Entry 7MW4 (electron microscopy, 3.42 A resolution); this record covers chains G and F of the 9 polymer chains in the assembly.

[Chain G]
Name: Fab of antibody clone 6, light chain
From: Homo sapiens
Notes: antibody fragment or engineered binder
Sequence (238 residues; each row starts with the number of its first residue):
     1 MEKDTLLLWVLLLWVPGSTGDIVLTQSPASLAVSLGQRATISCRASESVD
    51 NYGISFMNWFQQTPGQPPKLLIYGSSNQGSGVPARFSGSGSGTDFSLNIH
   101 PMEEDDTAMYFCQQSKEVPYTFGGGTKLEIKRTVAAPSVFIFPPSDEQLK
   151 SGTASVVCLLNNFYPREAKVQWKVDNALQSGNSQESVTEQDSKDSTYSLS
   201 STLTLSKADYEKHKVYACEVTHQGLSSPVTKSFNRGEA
Unresolved in the structure: 1-21, 237-238
Disulfides: C43-C112, C158-C218

[Chain F]
Name: Fab of antibody clone 6, heavy chain
From: Homo sapiens
Notes: antibody fragment or engineered binder
Sequence (237 residues; row label = number of the first residue in the row):
     1 MERHWIFLFLLSVTAGVHSQVQLQQSAAELARPGASVKMSCKASGYTFTS
    51 YTMHWVKQRPGQGLEWIGYINPTSGYTEYNQNFKDKTTLTADKSSSTAYM
   101 QLNSLTSEDSAVYYCAREGHRVGPAYWGQGTLVTVSAASTKGPSVFPLAP
   151 SSKSTSGGTAALGCLVKDYFPEPVTVSWNSGALTSGVHTFPAVLQSSGLY
   201 SLSSVVTVPSSSLGTQTYICNVNHKPSNTKVDKKVEP
Unresolved in the structure: 1-20, 153-157
Disulfides: C41-C115, C164-C220

[Chain G / chain F interface]
Pairs across the interface (56):
  I54(G) - R121(F)
  N58(G) - V122(F)
  F60(G) - V122(F)  hydrophobic
  F60(G) - P124(F)
  F60(G) - W127(F)
  Q62(G) - Q58(F)  hydrogen bond
  Q62(G) - Y114(F)  hydrogen bond
  P67(G) - Y114(F)  hydrophobic
  P67(G) - W127(F)  hydrophobic
  P67(G) - Q129(F)
  P68(G) - Y114(F)
  P68(G) - W127(F)
  L70(G) - V122(F)  hydrophobic
  Y73(G) - H120(F)
  Y73(G) - R121(F)
  Y73(G) - V122(F)  hydrophobic
  M109(G) - Q58(F)
  F111(G) - L64(F)  hydrophobic
  S115(G) - R121(F)  hydrogen bond (side chain-backbone)
  V118(G) - W66(F)
  P119(G) - W66(F)  hydrophobic
  Y120(G) - H54(F)
  Y120(G) - W66(F)
  F122(G) - L64(F)
  F122(G) - P124(F)  hydrophobic
  F122(G) - W127(F)  hydrophobic
  F140(G) - S151(F)
  F140(G) - A161(F)
  F142(G) - L148(F)  hydrophobic
  F142(G) - A161(F)
  F142(G) - L162(F)
  F142(G) - V205(F)  hydrophobic
  S145(G) - F146(F)
  S145(G) - P147(F)
  E147(G) - V145(F)
  E147(G) - F146(F)
  E147(G) - P147(F)
  E147(G) - K233(F)  salt bridge
  Q148(G) - F146(F)
  S155(G) - L165(F)
  L159(G) - A161(F)  hydrophobic
  L159(G) - V205(F)  hydrophobic
  N161(G) - H188(F)  hydrogen bond
  N162(G) - H188(F)
  Q184(G) - V193(F)
  E185(G) - V193(F)
  S186(G) - F190(F)
  S186(G) - P191(F)  hydrogen bond (side chain-backbone)
  V187(G) - P191(F)
  T188(G) - T189(F)
  T188(G) - F190(F)
  T188(G) - P191(F)
  S198(G) - H188(F)  hydrogen bond
  S198(G) - F190(F)
  L199(G) - F190(F)
  S200(G) - F190(F)
Interface residues without a listed pair, chain G (40 interface residues in all): F56, N77, S80, Q113, G124, P143, V157, T202
Interface residues without a listed pair, chain F (38 interface residues in all): V56, Q62, G63, E118, G123, A125, Y126, A149, P150, G163, S203, T207

[Overview]
40 residues of chain G and 38 residues of chain F are in contact, with 6 hydrogen bonds and 1 salt bridge.
Polar contacts include E147(G)-K233(F), Q62(G)-Q58(F) and Q62(G)-Y114(F).
Here chain G is Fab of antibody clone 6, light chain and chain F is Fab of antibody clone 6, heavy chain, both
from Homo sapiens. Entry 7MW4 (Structure of the SARS-CoV-2 Spike trimer with one RBD down in complex with the
Fab fragment ...) was determined by electron microscopy together with 7MW2, 7MW3, 7MW5 and 7MW6 from the same
study.
